PDB entry 1U1V | X-ray diffraction, 1.70 A resolution | chain A

== Chain A ==
Protein: Phenazine biosynthesis protein phzF
Organism: Pseudomonas fluorescens
Reference sequence: Q51792 (PHZF_PSEFL); residues 1-278 here = UniProt positions 1-278
Chain sequence (298 residues; row label = number of the first residue in the row; numbers below 1 keep their minus sign (Mse-19 is residue -19)):
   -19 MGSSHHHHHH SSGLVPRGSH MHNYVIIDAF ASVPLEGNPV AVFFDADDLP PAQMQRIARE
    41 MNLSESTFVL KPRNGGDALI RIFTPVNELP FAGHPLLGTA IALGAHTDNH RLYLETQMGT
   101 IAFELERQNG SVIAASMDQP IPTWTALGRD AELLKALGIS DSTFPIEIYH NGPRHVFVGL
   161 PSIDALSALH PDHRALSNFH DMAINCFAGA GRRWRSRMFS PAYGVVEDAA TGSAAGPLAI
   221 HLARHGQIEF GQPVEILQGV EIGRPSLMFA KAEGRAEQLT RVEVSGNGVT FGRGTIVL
Not modelled in the structure: -19 to 0
Modified residues: Mse-19 (selenomethionine); Mse1, Mse34, Mse41, Mse98, Mse117, Mse182, Mse198, Mse248 (selenomethionine; parent Met)
Differences from the reference sequence: cloning artifact (-19 to 0); modified residue (1, 34, 41, 98, 117, 182, 198, 248)
UniProt features mapped onto this chain:
  - active site: Glu45
From the paper describing this entry:
  - mutagenesis - E45A, E45Q, D208A: abolished catalytic activity
  - mutagenesis - H74A (4-fold): decreased catalytic activity

== In short ==
From UniProt: active-site residue Glu45. From the paper: E45A, E45Q and D208A abolish catalytic activity; H74A
reduces catalytic activity.
Chain A is Phenazine biosynthesis protein phzF (Pseudomonas fluorescens); the structure, Structure and
function of phenazine-biosynthesis protein PhzF from Pseudomonas fluorescens 2-79, was determined by X-ray
diffraction, deposited together with 1XUA, 1XUB, 1U1W, 1U1X and 1SDJ.
